8F1J - chains H and J of the 10 polymer chains in the assembly; structure by electron microscopy, 2.60 A resolution.

# Chain H
Name: DNA-directed RNA polymerase subunit alpha
From: Escherichia coli
Notes: EC 2.7.7.6
UniProtKB: P0A7Z4 (RPOA_ECOLI); residue numbers follow UniProt; this construct covers 1-329
Chain sequence (329 residues; each row starts with the number of its first residue):
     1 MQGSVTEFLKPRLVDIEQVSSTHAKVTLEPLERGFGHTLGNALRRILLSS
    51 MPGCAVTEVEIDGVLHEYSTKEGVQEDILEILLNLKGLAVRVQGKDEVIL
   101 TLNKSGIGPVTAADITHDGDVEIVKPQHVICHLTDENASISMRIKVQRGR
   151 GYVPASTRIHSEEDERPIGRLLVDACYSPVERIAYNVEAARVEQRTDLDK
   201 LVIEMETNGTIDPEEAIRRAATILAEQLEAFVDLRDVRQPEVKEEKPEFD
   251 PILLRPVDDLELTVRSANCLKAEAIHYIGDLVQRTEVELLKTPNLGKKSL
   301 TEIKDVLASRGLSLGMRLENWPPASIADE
Unresolved in the structure: 1-3, 160-166, 235-247, 326-329
Swiss-Prot annotation at these positions:
  - region: Glu162 to Glu165 (Required for interaction with Crp at class II promoters)
  - modified residue: Arg265 (ADP-ribosylarginine), Lys297 (N6-acetyllysine), Lys298 (N6-acetyllysine)
  - mutagenesis: Arg45 (R45C: In rpoA112; temperature-sensitive, blocks RNA polymerase assembly), Glu162 to Glu165 (5-fold decrease in CRP-class II promoter-dependent transcription), Glu165 (E165K: 5-fold decrease in CRP-class II promoter-dependent transcription), Arg191 (R191C: In rpoA101; temperature-sensitive)

# Chain J
Name: DNA-directed RNA polymerase subunit beta'
From: Escherichia coli
Notes: EC 2.7.7.6
UniProtKB: P0A8T7 (RPOC_ECOLI); residue numbers follow UniProt; this construct covers 1-1407
Chain sequence (1430 residues; numbered 1 to 1430; the number before each row is that of its first residue):
     1 MKDLLKFLKAQTKTEEFDAIKIALASPDMIRSWSFGEVKKPETINYRTFK
    51 PERDGLFCARIFGPVKDYECLCGKYKRLKHRGVICEKCGVEVTQTKVRRE
   101 RMGHIELASPTAHIWFLKSLPSRIGLLLDMPLRDIERVLYFESYVVIEGG
   151 MTNLERQQILTEEQYLDALEEFGDEFDAKMGAEAIQALLKSMDLEQECEQ
   201 LREELNETNSETKRKKLTKRIKLLEAFVQSGNKPEWMILTVLPVLPPDLR
   251 PLVPLDGGRFATSDLNDLYRRVINRNNRLKRLLDLAAPDIIVRNEKRMLQ
   301 EAVDALLDNGRRGRAITGSNKRPLKSLADMIKGKQGRFRQNLLGKRVDYS
   351 GRSVITVGPYLRLHQCGLPKKMALELFKPFIYGKLELRGLATTIKAAKKM
   401 VEREEAVVWDILDEVIREHPVLLNRAPTLHRLGIQAFEPVLIEGKAIQLH
   451 PLVCAAYNADFDGDQMAVHVPLTLEAQLEARALMMSTNNILSPANGEPII
   501 VPSQDVVLGLYYMTRDCVNAKGEGMVLTGPKEAERLYRSGLASLHARVKV
   551 RITEYEKDANGELVAKTSLKDTTVGRAILWMIVPKGLPYSIVNQALGKKA
   601 ISKMLNTCYRILGLKPTVIFADQIMYTGFAYAARSGASVGIDDMVIPEKK
   651 HEIISEAEAEVAEIQEQFQSGLVTAGERYNKVIDIWAAANDRVSKAMMDN
   701 LQTETVINRDGQEEKQVSFNSIYMMADSGARGSAAQIRQLAGMRGLMAKP
   751 DGSIIETPITANFREGLNVLQYFISTHGARKGLADTALKTANSGYLTRRL
   801 VDVAQDLVVTEDDCGTHEGIMMTPVIEGGDVKEPLRDRVLGRVTAEDVLK
   851 PGTADILVPRNTLLHEQWCDLLEENSVDAVKVRSVVSCDTDFGVCAHCYG
   901 RDLARGHIINKGEAIGVIAAQSIGEPGTQLTMRTFHIGGAASRAAAESSI
   951 QVKNKGSIKLSNVKSVVNSSGKLVITSRNTELKLIDEFGRTKESYKVPYG
  1001 AVLAKGDGEQVAGGETVANWDPHTMPVITEVSGFVRFTDMIDGQTITRQT
  1051 DELTGLSSLVVLDSAERTAGGKDLRPALKIVDAQGNDVLIPGTDMPAQYF
  1101 LPGKAIVQLEDGVQISSGDTLARIPQESGGTKDITGGLPRVADLFEARRP
  1151 KEPAILAEISGIVSFGKETKGKRRLVITPVDGSDPYEEMIPKWRQLNVFE
  1201 GERVERGDVISDGPEAPHDILRLRGVHAVTRYIVNEVQDVYRLQGVKIND
  1251 KHIEVIVRQMLRKATIVNAGSSDFLEGEQVEYSRVKIANRELEANGKVGA
  1301 TYSRDLLGITKASLATESFISAASFQETTRVLTEAAVAGKRDELRGLKEN
  1351 VIVGRLIPAGTGYAYHQDRMRRRAAGEAPAAPQVTAEDASASLAELLNAG
  1401 LGGSDNELELEVLFQGPSSGHHHHHHHHHH
Unresolved in the structure: 1-2, 935-947, 1127-1135, 1374-1430
Construct notes: expression tag (1408-1430)
Ion coordination: Zn2+ site 1: Cys70, Cys72, Cys85, Cys88; Mg2+: Asp460, Asp462, Asp464; Zn2+ site 2: Cys814, Cys888, Cys895, Cys898
Swiss-Prot annotation at these positions:
  - binding site (Zn(2+)): Cys70, Cys72, Cys85, Cys88, Cys814, Cys888, Cys895, Cys898
  - binding site (Mg(2+)): Asp460, Asp462, Asp464
  - modified residue: Lys983 (N6-acetyllysine)
  - mutagenesis: Gln504 (Q504P: Resistant to antibiotics salinamide A and B), Asn690 (N690D: Resistant to antibiotics salinamide A and B), Met697 (M697V: Resistant to antibiotics salinamide A and B), Ala735 (A735T: Resistant to antibiotics salinamide A and B), Arg738 (R738C/H/P/S: Resistant to antibiotics salinamide A and B), Ala748 (A748E: Resistant to antibiotics salinamide A and B), Pro758 (P758S/T: Resistant to antibiotics salinamide A and B), Phe763 (F763C: Resistant to antibiotics salinamide A and B), Ser775 (S775A: Resistant to antibiotics salinamide A and B), Ala779 (A779T/V: Resistant to antibiotics salinamide A and B), Arg780 (R780C: Resistant to antibiotics salinamide A and B), Gly782 (G782A/C: Resistant to antibiotics salinamide A and B), 1 further mutagenesis entry in UniProt

# How chain H and chain J interact
Contacting residue pairs (41):
  Arg44(H) - Arg538(J)
  Leu48(H) - Arg535(J)
  Leu48(H) - Arg538(J)
  Tyr68(H) - Lys549(J)
  Leu79(H) - Lys549(J)
  Leu79(H) - Leu569(J)  hydrophobic
  Glu80(H) - Arg551(J)  salt bridge
  Glu80(H) - Leu569(J)
  Leu83(H) - Val526(J)  hydrophobic
  Leu83(H) - Leu527(J)
  Leu83(H) - Thr528(J)
  Leu83(H) - Arg551(J)
  Leu83(H) - Leu569(J)  hydrophobic
  Asn84(H) - Arg551(J)
  Lys86(H) - Val526(J)  hydrogen bond (side chain-backbone)
  Lys86(H) - Thr528(J)
  Lys86(H) - Glu532(J)  salt bridge
  Tyr152(H) - Glu532(J)  hydrogen bond
  Tyr152(H) - Leu536(J)  hydrophobic
  Tyr152(H) - Leu541(J)  hydrophobic
  Glu181(H) - Arg535(J)  salt bridge
  Arg182(H) - Glu534(J)  salt bridge
  Arg182(H) - Met581(J)
  Arg191(H) - Asp413(J)  salt bridge
  Thr196(H) - Glu443(J)
  Glu206(H) - Lys531(J)  salt bridge
  Glu248(H) - Leu390(J)
  Phe249(H) - Arg388(J)
  Phe249(H) - Gly389(J)
  Asp250(H) - Gly389(J)  hydrogen bond (backbone-backbone)
  Asp250(H) - Leu390(J)
  Asp250(H) - Thr392(J)
  Gly311(H) - Thr393(J)
  Leu312(H) - Thr392(J)
  Arg317(H) - Glu386(J)
  Arg317(H) - Leu387(J)
  Leu318(H) - Leu387(J)
  Leu318(H) - Gly389(J)
  Glu319(H) - Lys384(J)  salt bridge
  Glu319(H) - Leu387(J)  hydrogen bond (backbone-backbone)
  Glu319(H) - Arg388(J)  salt bridge
Other interface residues (no listed pair), chain H (28 interface residues in all): Pro154, Asp174, Val180, Ile252, Leu253, Met316
Other interface residues (no listed pair), chain J (28 interface residues in all): Trp409, Asp410, Met525, Ser539

# In short
The chain H/chain J interface involves 28 residues from each chain, with 4 hydrogen bonds and 8 salt bridges.
Among the polar pairs are Glu80(H)-Arg551(J), Lys86(H)-Glu532(J) and Glu181(H)-Arg535(J).
Chain H is DNA-directed RNA polymerase subunit alpha and chain J is DNA-directed RNA polymerase subunit beta',
both from Escherichia coli; the structure, SigN RNA polymerase early-melted intermediate bound to mismatch DNA
fragment dhsU36mm2 (-12A), was determined by electron microscopy (same publication as 8F1I and 8F1K).
